Entry 6HBH (electron microscopy, 3.36 A resolution); this record covers chains A and C of the 3 polymer chains in the assembly.

== Chain A ==
Name: Echovirus 18 capsid protein 1
Source organism: Echovirus E18
UniProtKB: Q8V635 (Q8V635_9ENTO); residues 1-287 here correspond to UniProt positions 569-855 (UniProt number = residue number + 568)
Amino-acid sequence (287 residues; row label = number of the first residue in the row):
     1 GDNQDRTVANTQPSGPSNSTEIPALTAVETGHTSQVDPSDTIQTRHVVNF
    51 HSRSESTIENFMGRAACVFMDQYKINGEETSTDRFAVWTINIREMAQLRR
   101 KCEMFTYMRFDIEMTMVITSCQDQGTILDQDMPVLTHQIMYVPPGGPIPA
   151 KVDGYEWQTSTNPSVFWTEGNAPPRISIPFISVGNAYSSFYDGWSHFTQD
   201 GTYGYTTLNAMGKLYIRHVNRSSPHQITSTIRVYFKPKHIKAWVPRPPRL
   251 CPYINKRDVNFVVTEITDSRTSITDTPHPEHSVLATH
Unresolved in the structure: 1-42, 123-131, 276-287

== Chain C ==
Name: Echovirus 18 capsid protein 3
Source organism: Echovirus E18
UniProtKB: Q8V635 (Q8V635_9ENTO); residues 1-239 here correspond to UniProt positions 330-568 (UniProt number = residue number + 329)
Amino-acid sequence (239 residues; row label = number of the first residue in the row):
     1 GVPVLNTPGSNQFLTSDDYQSPSAMPQFDETPEMHIPGEVRNLMEIAEVD
    51 SVVPVNNVTGKTKSMDAYQIPVGTGNTDKTKPIFSFQMDPGYSSVLKRTL
   101 LGEMLNYYAHWSGSVKLTFLFCGSAMATGKLLISYSPPGASVPTSRKDAM
   151 LGTHIVWDIGLQSSCVLCVPWISQSHYRMVQQDPYTSAGYITCWYQTNIV
   201 VPPGAPTSCDVLCFASACNDFSVRLLRDTPFMAQPGKLQ
Unresolved in the structure: 74-77, 176-186, 234-239
Disulfide bonds: C168-C218

== Interface between chain A and chain C ==
Contacting residue pairs (124; chain A residue first):
  R45(A) - W171(C)  hydrogen bond (side chain-backbone)
  R45(A) - I172(C)
  R45(A) - S173(C)  hydrogen bond (side chain-backbone)
  R45(A) - S187(C)
  H46(A) - S173(C)
  V48(A) - S112(C)  hydrogen bond (backbone-side chain)
  V48(A) - Q174(C)
  V48(A) - S175(C)
  F50(A) - S112(C)
  F50(A) - S222(C)  hydrogen bond (backbone-side chain)
  F50(A) - R224(C)
  H51(A) - S222(C)
  S52(A) - S222(C)  hydrogen bond (backbone-side chain)
  S52(A) - V223(C)  hydrogen bond (backbone-backbone)
  R53(A) - N42(C)
  R53(A) - M44(C)
  R53(A) - E48(C)  salt bridge
  R53(A) - F221(C)
  E55(A) - Y108(C)  hydrogen bond (backbone-side chain)
  E55(A) - R224(C)
  E55(A) - L226(C)
  S56(A) - N42(C)
  S56(A) - L43(C)  hydrogen bond (backbone-backbone)
  S56(A) - Y108(C)
  T57(A) - N42(C)
  I58(A) - V40(C)
  F61(A) - L43(C)  hydrophobic
  F61(A) - Y107(C)  hydrophobic
  F61(A) - Y108(C)
  F61(A) - L226(C)  hydrophobic
  R64(A) - L226(C)
  A65(A) - T15(C)
  Q97(A) - T229(C)
  R100(A) - E103(C)  salt bridge
  R100(A) - Y107(C)  hydrogen bond
  R100(A) - T229(C)
  R100(A) - M232(C)
  M104(A) - M104(C)  hydrophobic
  F105(A) - V40(C)  hydrophobic
  R109(A) - T31(C)  hydrogen bond (side chain-backbone)
  R109(A) - P32(C)
  R109(A) - E33(C)
  D111(A) - E30(C)
  E113(A) - S21(C)
  T115(A) - F13(C)
  V117(A) - F13(C)  hydrophobic
  Y141(A) - M25(C)  hydrophobic
  P163(A) - A24(C)
  A172(A) - N11(C)
  P173(A) - F13(C)  hydrophobic
  R175(A) - F13(C)
  R175(A) - D17(C)  salt bridge
  R175(A) - Y19(C)
  R175(A) - S21(C)
  R175(A) - P22(C)
  I176(A) - A24(C)  hydrophobic
  S177(A) - S21(C)
  S177(A) - P22(C)  hydrogen bond (backbone-backbone)
  S177(A) - S23(C)
  S177(A) - A24(C)  hydrogen bond (backbone-backbone)
  P179(A) - F28(C)  hydrophobic
  F180(A) - F28(C)
  F180(A) - E30(C)  hydrogen bond (backbone-side chain)
  I181(A) - M25(C)  hydrophobic
  I181(A) - F28(C)  hydrophobic
  S182(A) - T31(C)  hydrogen bond (backbone-side chain)
  V183(A) - T31(C)
  G184(A) - T31(C)
  N185(A) - T31(C)
  N185(A) - P32(C)
  N185(A) - M34(C)  hydrogen bond
  Y234(A) - F13(C)  hydrophobic
  K236(A) - D17(C)  hydrogen bond (side chain-backbone)
  K241(A) - E33(C)  salt bridge
  A242(A) - E39(C)
  A242(A) - V40(C)  hydrogen bond (backbone-backbone)
  W243(A) - E33(C)
  W243(A) - I36(C)  hydrogen bond (side chain-backbone)
  W243(A) - G38(C)
  W243(A) - E39(C)
  V244(A) - P37(C)
  V244(A) - G38(C)  hydrogen bond (backbone-backbone)
  P245(A) - V40(C)
  P245(A) - I46(C)  hydrophobic
  P248(A) - L100(C)
  P248(A) - E103(C)
  R249(A) - R98(C)
  L250(A) - R98(C)
  Y253(A) - M232(C)  hydrophobic
  V263(A) - K63(C)
  E265(A) - T62(C)
  E265(A) - K63(C)
  I266(A) - P54(C)  hydrophobic
  I266(A) - T62(C)  hydrogen bond (backbone-backbone)
  I266(A) - Y68(C)
  I266(A) - R98(C)
  T267(A) - P54(C)
  T267(A) - N57(C)  hydrogen bond
  T267(A) - S94(C)
  T267(A) - R98(C)
  D268(A) - N57(C)
  D268(A) - S94(C)
  S269(A) - N57(C)
  S269(A) - V58(C)
  S269(A) - T59(C)
  S269(A) - T62(C)  hydrogen bond
  R270(A) - V55(C)  hydrogen bond (side chain-backbone)
  R270(A) - N57(C)  hydrogen bond
  R270(A) - V58(C)
  R270(A) - T59(C)  hydrogen bond (backbone-backbone)
  R270(A) - S85(C)  hydrogen bond (side chain-backbone)
  R270(A) - F86(C)
  R270(A) - V95(C)
  T271(A) - V58(C)
  S272(A) - V58(C)
  I273(A) - V55(C)
  I273(A) - N56(C)
  I273(A) - V58(C)
  I273(A) - I83(C)
  I273(A) - F84(C)
  I273(A) - S85(C)  hydrogen bond (backbone-backbone)
  T274(A) - P82(C)
  T274(A) - S85(C)
  D275(A) - S85(C)
Also at the interface, not in a pair above, chain A (72 interface residues in all): T44, V47, N60, A96, K101, Y107, P143, A186, K238, P247, C251, T264
Also at the interface, not in a pair above, chain C (69 interface residues in all): R41, I70, P71, H110, P138, D228, F231

== In short ==
Chain A and chain C form an interface of 72 and 69 residues respectively, with 27 hydrogen bonds and 4 salt
bridges. Polar pairs include R53(A)-E48(C), R100(A)-E103(C) and R175(A)-D17(C).
Here chain A is Echovirus 18 capsid protein 1 and chain C is Echovirus 18 capsid protein 3, both from
Echovirus E18. Entry 6HBH (Echovirus 18 A-particle) was determined by electron microscopy together with 6HBG,
6HBJ, 6HBK, 6HBL and 6HHT from the same study.
